PDB entry 6WCY | X-ray diffraction, 1.20 A resolution | chain A

== Chain A ==
Molecule: Gamma-crystallin D
From: Homo sapiens
Reference sequence: P07320 (CRGD_HUMAN); residues 1-173 here correspond to UniProt positions 2-174 (UniProt number = residue number + 1)
Amino-acid sequence (173 residues; row label = number of the first residue in the row):
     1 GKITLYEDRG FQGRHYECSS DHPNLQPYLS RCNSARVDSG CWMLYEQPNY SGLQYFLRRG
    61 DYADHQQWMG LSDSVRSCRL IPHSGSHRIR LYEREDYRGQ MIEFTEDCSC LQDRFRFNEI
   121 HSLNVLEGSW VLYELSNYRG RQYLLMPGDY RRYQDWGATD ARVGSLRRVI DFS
Disordered / not traced: 173
Sequence notes: engineered mutation Asp-160 (Asn161 in P07320)
Reported in the primary citation:
  - contacts within the chain: Glu-134/Arg-162 (salt bridge)
  - mutagenesis - N160D (Tm change 4.3 degC): increased stability
  - mutagenesis - N137D: decreased stability

== Overview ==
From the paper: N160D increases stability; contacts within the chain involving Glu-134 and Arg-162.
Chain A is Gamma-crystallin D (Homo sapiens); the structure, N160D Deamidation Mutant of Human
gammaD-Crystallin, was determined by X-ray diffraction together with 6W5B from the same study.
